PDB entry 6UV8 | X-ray diffraction, 2.70 A resolution | chain A

# Chain A
Name: Multi-sensor signal transduction histidine kinase
From: Anabaena cylindrica (strain ATCC 27899 / PCC 7122)
Reference sequence: K9ZI18 (K9ZI18_ANACC); residue numbers follow UniProt; this construct covers 840-1018
Chain sequence (188 residues; numbered 839 to 1026; the number before each row is that of its first residue):
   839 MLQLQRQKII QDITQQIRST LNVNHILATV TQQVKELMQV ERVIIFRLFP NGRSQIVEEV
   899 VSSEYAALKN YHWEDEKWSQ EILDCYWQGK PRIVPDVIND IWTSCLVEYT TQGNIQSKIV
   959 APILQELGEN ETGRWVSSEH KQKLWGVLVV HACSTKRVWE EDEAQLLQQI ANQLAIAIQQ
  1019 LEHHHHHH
Unresolved in the structure: 1022-1026
Differences from the reference sequence: initiating methionine (839); expression tag (1019-1026)
Covalent attachments: phycocyanobilin (CYC) linked to Cys943
Small-molecule neighbours: phycocyanobilin (CYC): Ile882, Phe884, Ile894, Tyr909, His910, Trp911, Glu914, Lys915, Trp916, Ile920, Tyr924, Arg930, Trp940, Thr941, Leu944, Glu946, Tyr947, Lys956, Val958, Val987, His989
Reported in the primary citation:
  - binding site for phycocyanobilin: Phe884, Trp911, Glu914, Lys915, Trp916, Tyr924, Arg930, Ile939, Trp940, Cys943, Leu944, Tyr947, Lys956, His989
  - contacts within the chain: Asp913-Arg972 (salt bridge), Asp913-Lys915 (salt bridge)
  - mutagenesis - R930L, D938L, L944H, K956L, H989L: abolished binding to bilin
  - mutagenesis - E914D: decreased binding to chromophore

# Summary
Phycocyanobilin is covalently linked to Cys943. The paper reports a binding site for phycocyanobilin at
Phe884, Trp911 and Glu914 among others; R930L, D938L and L944H, among others, abolish binding to bilin; 6
substitutions were tested in all.
Chain A is Multi-sensor signal transduction histidine kinase (Anabaena cylindrica (strain ATCC 27899 / PCC
7122)); the structure, Crystal structure of a far-red cyanobacteriochrome photoreceptor at room temperature,
was determined by X-ray diffraction (same publication as 6UVB).
